Entry 7BYS (X-ray diffraction, 1.40 A resolution); this record covers chain A.

# Chain A
Protein: Galactan 1,3-beta-galactosidase
Organism: Phanerochaete chrysosporium
Notes: EC 3.2.1.145
UniProtKB: Q50KB2 (Q50KB2_PHACH); numbering as in UniProt (aligned over 22-448)
Sequence (427 residues; row label = number of the first residue in the row):
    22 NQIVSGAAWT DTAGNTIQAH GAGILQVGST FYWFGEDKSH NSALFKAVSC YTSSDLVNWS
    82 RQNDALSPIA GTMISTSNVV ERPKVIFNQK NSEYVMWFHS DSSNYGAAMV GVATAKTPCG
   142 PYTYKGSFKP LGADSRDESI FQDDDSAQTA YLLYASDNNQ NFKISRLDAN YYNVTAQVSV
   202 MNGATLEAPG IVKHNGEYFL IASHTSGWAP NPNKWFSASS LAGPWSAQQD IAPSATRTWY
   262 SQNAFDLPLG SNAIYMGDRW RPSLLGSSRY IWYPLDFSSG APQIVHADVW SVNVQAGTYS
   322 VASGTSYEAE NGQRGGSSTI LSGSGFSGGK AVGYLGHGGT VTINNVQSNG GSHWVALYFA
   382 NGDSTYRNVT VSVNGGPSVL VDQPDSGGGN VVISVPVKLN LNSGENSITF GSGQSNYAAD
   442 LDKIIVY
Cystine bridges: Cys71-Cys140
Covalently attached groups: N-acetylglucosamine (NAG) linked to Asn194, Asn389
Bound ions: Ca2+: Glu329, Glu331, Ser348, Lys351, Asp443
Reported in the primary citation:
  - post-translational modification sites: Asn79, Asn194, Asn389
  - catalytic residues: Glu102, Glu208, Gln263
  - catalytic residues: Asp158 (proposed by the authors, not directly observed)
  - mutagenesis - E102A, E102Q, E208A, E208Q, Q263A, Q263E: abolished catalytic activity
  - conformationally variable residues (side-chain flip): Glu208
  - conformationally variable residues (side-chain flip): Trp229 (from molecular simulation)
  - specificity-determining residues: Ala352 to Tyr355, Tyr438 to Asp441 (proposed by the authors, not directly observed)

# Overview
N-acetylglucosamine is covalently linked to Asn194 and Asn389. The Ca2+ site is built by Glu329, Glu331,
Ser348, Lys351 and Asp443. The paper reports catalytic residues Glu102, Glu208 and Gln263 among others; E102A,
E102Q and E208A, among others, abolish catalytic activity; 6 substitutions were tested in all.
Chain A is Galactan 1,3-beta-galactosidase (Phanerochaete chrysosporium); the structure, Crystal structure of
exo-beta-1,3-galactanase from Phanerochaete chrysosporium Pc1,3Gal43A apo form, was determined by X-ray
diffraction together with 7BYT, 7BYV and 7BYX from the same study.
